PDB entry 8PWA | X-ray diffraction, 2.10 A resolution | chains A and B

Chain A:
Protein: N6-adenosine-methyltransferase catalytic subunit
From: Homo sapiens
Notes: EC 2.1.1.348
UniProtKB: Q86U44 (MTA70_HUMAN); residues 354-580 here = UniProt positions 354-580
Amino-acid sequence (228 residues; row label = number of the first residue in the row):
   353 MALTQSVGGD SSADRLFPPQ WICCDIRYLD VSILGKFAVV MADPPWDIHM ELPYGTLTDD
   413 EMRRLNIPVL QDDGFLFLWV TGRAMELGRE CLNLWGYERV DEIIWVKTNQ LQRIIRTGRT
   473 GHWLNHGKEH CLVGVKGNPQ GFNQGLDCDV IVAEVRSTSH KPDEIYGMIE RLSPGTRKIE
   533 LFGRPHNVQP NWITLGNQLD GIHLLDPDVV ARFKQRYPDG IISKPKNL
Unresolved in the structure: 353-367, 468-473, 576-580
Sequence notes: initiating methionine (353)
Residues lining bound ligands: I0C ((2S)-4-[[(2R,3S,4R,5R)-5-(6-aminopurin-9-yl)-3,4-bis(oxidanyl)oxolan-2-yl]methyl-[3-[[9-[(2R,5R)-5-(hydroxymethyl)-3,4-bis(oxidanyl)oxolan-2-yl]-7H-purin-6-yl]amino]propyl]amino]-2-azanyl-butanoic acid): C376, D377, I378, R379, D395, P397, P405, Y406, G407, L409, T510, S511, H512, K513, E532, F534, R536, H538, N539, G548, N549, Q550
UniProt features mapped onto this chain:
  - region: P396 to T410 (Gate loop 1), E450 to E454 (Interaction with METTL14), Q462 to G479 (Interphase loop), Q464 to K480 (Interaction with METTL14), R465 to H478 (Positively charged region required for RNA-binding), V507 to D515 (Gate loop 2)
  - binding site (S-adenosyl-L-methionine): D377, I378, D395, K513, R536 to N539, N549, Q550
  - site (Interaction with METTL14): E438, R441
  - natural variant: Y406 (Y406C: Found in patients with large intestine cancer; uncertain significance)
  - mutagenesis: D377 (D377A: Abolishes methyltransferase activity), D395 to W398 (Loss of function. Abolishes ability to regulate primary miRNA processing. Does not affect ability to promote mRNA translation. Abolishes formation of m6A at DNA damage sites), D395 (D395A: Abolishes methyltransferase activity), Y406 (Y406A: Strong reduction in methyltransferase activity), Q462 to G479 (Impaired RNA-binding and methyltransferase activities), W475 (W475A: Decreased methyltransferase activity), N477 (N477A: Decreased methyltransferase activity), E532 (E532A: Abolishes methyltransferase activity), R536 (R536A: Slight reduction in methyltransferase activity), H538 (H538A: Slight reduction in methyltransferase activity), N539 (N539A: Abolishes methyltransferase activity), N549 (N549A: Slight reduction in methyltransferase activity. Strong reduction in methyltransferase activity; when associated with A-550), 1 further mutagenesis entry in UniProt
What the authors report for this chain:
  - binding site for I0C: D377, I378, D395, F534, R536, H538, N539, N549, Q550
  - contacts within the chain: W398-Y406 (water-mediated contact)
  - mutagenesis - D395A, Y406A, E481A, K513A: abolished catalytic activity
  - mutagenesis - Y406A, E481A, K513A: unchanged binding to SAH
  - mutagenesis - D395A: decreased binding to SAH
  - catalytic residues: D395, P396 (from molecular simulation)

Chain B:
Protein: N6-adenosine-methyltransferase non-catalytic subunit
From: Homo sapiens
UniProtKB: A4IFD8 (MET14_BOVIN); numbering as in UniProt (aligned over 107-395)
Amino-acid sequence (290 residues; row label = number of the first residue in the row):
   106 GLKGTQSLNP HNDYCQHFVD TGHRPQNFIR DVGLADRFEE YPKLRELIRL KDELIAKSNT
   166 PPMYLQADIE AFDIRELTPK FDVILLEPPL EEYYRETGIT ANEKCWTWDD IMKLEIDEIA
   226 APRSFIFLWC GSGEGLDLGR VCLRKWGYRR CEDICWIKTN KNNPGKTKTL DPKAVFQRTK
   286 EHCLMGIKGT VKRSTDGDFI HANVDIDLII TEEPEIGNIE KPVEIFHIIE HFCLGRRRLH
   346 LFGRDSTIRP GWLTVGPTLT NSNYNAETYA SYFSAPNSYL TGCTEEIERL
Unresolved in the structure: 106-116, 137-152, 201-208, 270-273, 296-308
Disulfide bonds: C338-C388
Sequence notes: expression tag (106)
Ion coordination: Mg2+ near D157 (its only coordinating residue here)
UniProt features mapped onto this chain:
  - region: R135, D136 (Interaction with METTL3), S237, G238 (Interaction with METTL3), R245 to R254 (Positively charged region required for RNA-binding), R255 to D258 (Interaction with METTL3), K278 to H287 (Interaction with METTL3), K297, R298 (Positively charged region required for RNA-binding), N308 to D312 (Interaction with METTL3)
  - site (Interaction with METTL3): Y146, D242, R245, R298

Chain A / chain B interface:
Contacting residue pairs (100; chain A residue first):
  F427(A) - V280(B)  hydrophobic
  F429(A) - F281(B)  hydrophobic
  G434(A) - R255(B)  hydrogen bond (backbone-side chain)
  M437(A) - R245(B)  hydrogen bond
  M437(A) - R255(B)
  M437(A) - D258(B)
  E438(A) - R245(B)  salt bridge
  E438(A) - R249(B)
  E438(A) - R255(B)  salt bridge
  R441(A) - L241(B)
  R441(A) - D242(B)  salt bridge
  R441(A) - R245(B)
  E450(A) - K278(B)  salt bridge
  R451(A) - G238(B)  hydrogen bond (side chain-backbone)
  R451(A) - L241(B)
  R451(A) - D242(B)  salt bridge
  V452(A) - K278(B)
  V452(A) - V280(B)  hydrophobic
  V452(A) - R283(B)  hydrogen bond (backbone-side chain)
  D453(A) - A279(B)
  D453(A) - V280(B)  hydrogen bond (side chain-backbone)
  D453(A) - F281(B)  hydrogen bond (side chain-backbone)
  D453(A) - R283(B)  salt bridge
  E454(A) - L241(B)
  E454(A) - K285(B)  hydrogen bond (backbone-side chain)
  E454(A) - H287(B)
  I455(A) - F281(B)  hydrophobic
  I456(A) - C260(B)  hydrophobic
  I456(A) - K285(B)
  V458(A) - I134(B)  hydrophobic
  V458(A) - I262(B)  hydrophobic
  Q464(A) - Y119(B)
  Q464(A) - F133(B)
  Q464(A) - I134(B)
  Q464(A) - R135(B)  hydrogen bond (backbone-backbone)
  R465(A) - R135(B)
  I466(A) - I134(B)  hydrophobic
  I466(A) - I311(B)  hydrophobic
  I466(A) - I315(B)  hydrophobic
  H474(A) - E257(B)
  W475(A) - F230(B)  hydrophobic
  W475(A) - E257(B)  hydrogen bond (backbone-side chain)
  W475(A) - M290(B)  hydrophobic
  W475(A) - F337(B)
  W475(A) - L339(B)  hydrophobic
  L476(A) - E257(B)  hydrogen bond (backbone-side chain)
  L476(A) - I259(B)  hydrophobic
  L476(A) - D310(B)
  L476(A) - I311(B)
  L476(A) - D312(B)
  L476(A) - F337(B)  hydrophobic
  N477(A) - D310(B)  hydrogen bond (backbone-backbone)
  N477(A) - I311(B)
  N477(A) - D312(B)  hydrogen bond (backbone-backbone)
  H478(A) - E257(B)  salt bridge
  H478(A) - D312(B)  salt bridge
  G479(A) - I311(B)
  G479(A) - D312(B)  hydrogen bond (backbone-side chain)
  K480(A) - D258(B)  hydrogen bond (side chain-backbone)
  K480(A) - C260(B)
  K480(A) - D312(B)  salt bridge
  K480(A) - L313(B)
  H482(A) - D258(B)
  V485(A) - V280(B)  hydrophobic
  V485(A) - F281(B)  hydrophobic
  Q496(A) - A279(B)
  Q496(A) - V280(B)
  G497(A) - V280(B)  hydrogen bond (backbone-backbone)
  G497(A) - Q282(B)  hydrogen bond (backbone-side chain)
  L498(A) - F123(B)
  L498(A) - V124(B)
  D499(A) - C120(B)
  D499(A) - V124(B)
  D499(A) - F281(B)
  D499(A) - Q282(B)  hydrogen bond (backbone-backbone)
  C500(A) - F123(B)  hydrophobic
  C500(A) - R129(B)
  C500(A) - P130(B)
  C500(A) - Q282(B)
  C500(A) - T284(B)
  D501(A) - Q282(B)  hydrogen bond (backbone-backbone)
  D501(A) - R283(B)
  D501(A) - T284(B)  hydrogen bond (side chain-backbone)
  D501(A) - K285(B)  salt bridge
  V502(A) - P130(B)
  V502(A) - Q131(B)
  V502(A) - T284(B)
  I503(A) - C120(B)  hydrophobic
  V504(A) - Y119(B)
  V504(A) - P130(B)
  V504(A) - Q131(B)
  V504(A) - I134(B)  hydrophobic
  E516(A) - D118(B)
  E516(A) - C120(B)
  M520(A) - C120(B)  hydrophobic
  M520(A) - F281(B)  hydrophobic
  R523(A) - C120(B)
  R523(A) - Q121(B)  hydrogen bond
  R523(A) - V124(B)
  L524(A) - V280(B)  hydrophobic
Other interface residues (no listed pair), chain A (42 interface residues in all): R435, L463, I467
Other interface residues (no listed pair), chain B (47 interface residues in all): N117, E239, C256, P277, I292, I333

Overview:
Chain A and chain B form an interface of 42 and 47 residues respectively, with 20 hydrogen bonds and 10 salt
bridges. Polar pairs include E438(A)-R245(B), E438(A)-R255(B) and R441(A)-D242(B). Chain A binds compound I0C.
From the paper: catalytic residues D395(A) and P396(A); D395A, Y406A and E481A of chain A, among others,
abolish catalytic activity.
Here chain A is N6-adenosine-methyltransferase catalytic subunit and chain B is N6-adenosine-methyltransferase
non-catalytic subunit, both from Homo sapiens. Entry 8PWA (Crystal structure of the human METTL3-METTL14 in
complex with a bisubstrate analogue (BA4)) was determined by X-ray diffraction (same publication as 8PW8, 8PW9
and 8PWB).
